8CZZ - chains I and K of the 18 polymer chains in the assembly; structure by electron microscopy, 3.14 A resolution.

# Chain I
Name: CRF01_AE T/F100 HIV-1 gp120
From: Human immunodeficiency virus 1
Reference sequence: A0A6C0ZY47 (A0A6C0ZY47_9HIV1); the construct lacks a stretch of the UniProt sequence and is renumbered around it, so the offset changes along the chain: 30-134 = UniProt 29-133; 152-185 = UniProt 153-186; 188-309 = UniProt 196-317; 312-321 = UniProt 318-327; 4 more segments
Sequence (486 residues; numbered 30 to 513 plus 34 insertion-coded residues; 32 numbers in that range are skipped by the numbering (no residue carries them; nothing is unmodelled there); the number before each row is that of its first residue; a row labelled like 134A-134S holds insertion residues (134A, then the next letters in order)):
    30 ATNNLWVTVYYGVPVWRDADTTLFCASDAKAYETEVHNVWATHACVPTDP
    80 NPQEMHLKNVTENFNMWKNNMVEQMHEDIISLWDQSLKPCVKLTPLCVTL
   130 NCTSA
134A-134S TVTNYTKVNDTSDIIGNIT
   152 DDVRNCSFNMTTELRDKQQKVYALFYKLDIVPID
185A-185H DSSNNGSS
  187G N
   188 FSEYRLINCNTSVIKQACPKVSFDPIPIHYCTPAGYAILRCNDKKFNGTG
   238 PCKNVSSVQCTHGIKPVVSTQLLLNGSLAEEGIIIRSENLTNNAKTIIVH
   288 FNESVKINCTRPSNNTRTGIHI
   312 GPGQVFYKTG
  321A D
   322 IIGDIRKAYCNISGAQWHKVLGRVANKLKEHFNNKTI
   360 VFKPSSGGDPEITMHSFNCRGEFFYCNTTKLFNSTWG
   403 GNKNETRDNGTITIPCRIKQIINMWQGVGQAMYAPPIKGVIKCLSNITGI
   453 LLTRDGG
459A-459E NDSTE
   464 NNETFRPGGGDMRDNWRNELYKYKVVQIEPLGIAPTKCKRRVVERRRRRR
Unresolved in the structure: 30-32, 134A-134S, 185A-185H, 403-407, 459A-459E, 505-513
Disulfide bonds: Cys-54/Cys-74, Cys-119/Cys-205, Cys-126/Cys-196, Cys-131/Cys-157, Cys-218/Cys-247, Cys-228/Cys-239, Cys-296/Cys-331, Cys-378/Cys-445, Cys-385/Cys-418
Covalent attachments: N-acetylglucosamine (NAG) linked to Asn-130, Asn-156, Asn-160, Asn-197, Asn-241, Asn-289, Asn-295, Asn-301, Asn-332, Asn-355, Asn-386, Asn-392, Asn-448; glycan linked to Asn-234, Asn-262, Asn-276
Construct notes: engineered mutation Tyr-61 (His60 in A0A6C0ZY47), His-105 (Gln104 in A0A6C0ZY47), Ile-108 (Val107 in A0A6C0ZY47), Asp-474 (Asn475 in A0A6C0ZY47), Met-475 (Ile476 in A0A6C0ZY47), Arg-476 (Lys477 in A0A6C0ZY47); conflict Ser-375 (His381 in A0A6C0ZY47), Cys-501 (Ala502 in A0A6C0ZY47); expression tag (508-513)
Small-molecule neighbours: Temsavir (83J; 1-[4-(benzenecarbonyl)piperazin-1-yl]-2-[4-methoxy-7-(3-methyl-1H-1,2,4-triazol-1-yl)-1H-pyrrolo[2,3-c]pyridin-3-yl]ethane-1,2-dione): Ile-108, Ile-109, Trp-112, Asp-113, Leu-116, Lys-202, Val-255, Ser-375, Phe-376, Phe-382, Tyr-384, Ile-424, Asn-425, Met-426, Trp-427, Gln-432, Ala-433, Met-434, Met-475
From the paper describing this entry:
  - binding site for Temsavir: Ile-108 to Ile-109, Trp-112 to Asp-113, Leu-116 to Lys-117, Lys-202, Val-255 to Ser-256, Ser-375 to Asn-377, Phe-382, Tyr-384, Ile-424 to Trp-427, Gln-432 to Met-434, Met-475
  - post-translational modification sites: Asn-332

# Chain K
Name: Heavy chain of 8ANC195 Fab
From: Homo sapiens
Notes: antibody fragment or engineered binder
Sequence (238 residues; row label = number of the first residue in the row; note: 1 number in that range is skipped by the numbering (no residue carries it; nothing is unmodelled there); a row labelled like 77A-77D holds insertion residues (77A, then the next letters in order)):
     1 QIHLVQSGTEVKKPGSSVTVSCKAYGVNTFGLYAV
   35A N
    36 WVRQAPGQSLEYIGQIW
    54 RWKSSASHHFRGRVLISAVDLTGS
77A-77D SPPI
    78 SSLEI
82A-82C KNL
    83 TSDDTAVYFCTTTSTYDR
100A-100L WSGLHHDGVMAF
   101 SSWGQGTLISVSAASTKGPSVFPLAPSSKSTSGGTAALGCLVKDYFPEPV
   151 TVSWNSGALTSGVHTFPAVLQSSGLYSLSSVVTVPSSSLGTQTYICNVNH
   201 KPSNTKVDKRVEPKSCDKT
Unresolved in the structure: 112-219
Disulfide bonds: Cys-22/Cys-92
Covalent attachments: N-acetylglucosamine (NAG) linked to Asn-82B

# Interface between chain I and chain K
Pairs across the interface (23; chain I residue first):
  Val-44(I) / Trp-100A(K)  hydrophobic
  Trp-45(I) / Arg-100(K)
  Trp-45(I) / Trp-100A(K)  hydrogen bond (backbone-side chain)
  Arg-46(I) / Trp-100A(K)
  Asp-47(I) / Tyr-98(K)
  Thr-90(I) / Arg-54(K)  hydrogen bond
  Thr-90(I) / Arg-100(K)  hydrogen bond (backbone-side chain)
  Glu-91(I) / Arg-100(K)  salt bridge
  Asn-92(I) / Arg-54(K)  hydrogen bond
  Asn-92(I) / Thr-97(K)  hydrogen bond (side chain-backbone)
  Asn-92(I) / Tyr-98(K)
  Thr-236(I) / Thr-29(K)
  Pro-238(I) / Gly-31(K)
  Pro-238(I) / Arg-54(K)
  Leu-277(I) / Leu-74(K)
  Leu-277(I) / Thr-75(K)
  Leu-277(I) / Gly-76(K)
  Thr-278(I) / Leu-74(K)
  Thr-278(I) / Thr-75(K)  hydrogen bond (side chain-backbone)
  His-352(I) / Gly-76(K)  hydrogen bond (backbone-backbone)
  Phe-353(I) / Gly-76(K)
  Asn-354(I) / Thr-75(K)
  Asn-354(I) / Ser-77(K)  hydrogen bond
Other interface residues (no listed pair), chain I (20 interface residues in all): Val-89, Asn-94, Gly-237, Asn-276, Arg-456, Lys-487
Other interface residues (no listed pair), chain K (14 interface residues in all): Asn-28, Leu-32, Ser-77A

# In short
Chain I and chain K form an interface of 20 and 14 residues respectively, with 8 hydrogen bonds and 1 salt
bridge. Among the polar pairs are Glu-91(I)/Arg-100(K), Trp-45(I)/Trp-100A(K) and Thr-90(I)/Arg-54(K). Chain I
binds Temsavir. The paper reports a binding site for Temsavir at Ile-108(I), Trp-112(I) and Leu-116(I) among
others; a modification site at Asn-332(I).
Here chain I is CRF01_AE T/F100 HIV-1 gp120 (Human immunodeficiency virus 1) and chain K is Heavy chain of
8ANC195 Fab (Homo sapiens). Entry 8CZZ (Cryo-EM structure of T/F100 SOSIP.664 HIV-1 Env trimer with LMHS
mutations in complex with Temsavir, 8ANC195 ...) was determined by electron microscopy, deposited together
with 8G6U and 8DOK.
